PDB entry 4QZX | X-ray diffraction, 2.60 A resolution | chains O and P of the 28 polymer chains in the assembly

Chain O:
Name: Proteasome subunit alpha type-2
Organism: Saccharomyces cerevisiae
Notes: EC 3.4.25.1; engineered mutation(s): C63F
Reference sequence: P23639 (PSA2_YEAST); numbering as in UniProt (aligned over 1-250)
Chain sequence (250 residues; each row starts with the number of its first residue):
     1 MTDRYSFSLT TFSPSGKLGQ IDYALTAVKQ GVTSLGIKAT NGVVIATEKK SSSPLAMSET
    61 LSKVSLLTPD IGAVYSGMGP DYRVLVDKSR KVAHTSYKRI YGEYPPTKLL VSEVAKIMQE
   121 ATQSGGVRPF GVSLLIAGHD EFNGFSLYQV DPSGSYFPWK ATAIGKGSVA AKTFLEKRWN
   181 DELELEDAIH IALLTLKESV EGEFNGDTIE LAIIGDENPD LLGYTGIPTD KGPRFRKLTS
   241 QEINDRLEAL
Swiss-Prot annotation at these positions:
  - cross-link: K108 (Glycyl lysine isopeptide (Lys-Gly) (interchain with G-Cter in ubiquitin))

Chain P:
Name: Proteasome subunit alpha type-3
Organism: Saccharomyces cerevisiae
Notes: EC 3.4.25.1
Reference sequence: P23638 (PSA3_YEAST); residues 0-257 here correspond to UniProt positions 1-258 (UniProt number = residue number + 1)
Chain sequence (258 residues; each row starts with the number of its first residue; numbering starts at 0):
     0 MGSRRYDSRT TIFSPEGRLY QVEYALESIS HAGTAIGIMA SDGIVLAAER KVTSTLLEQD
    60 TSTEKLYKLN DKIAVAVAGL TADAEILINT ARIHAQNYLK TYNEDIPVEI LVRRLSDIKQ
   120 GYTQHGGLRP FGVSFIYAGY DDRYGYQLYT SNPSGNYTGW KAISVGANTS AAQTLLQMDY
   180 KDDMKVDDAI ELALKTLSKT TDSSALTYDR LEFATIRKGA NDGEVYQKIF KPQEIKDILV
   240 KTGITKKDED EEADEDMK
Not modelled in the structure: 0, 245-257
Swiss-Prot annotation at these positions:
  - cross-link (Glycyl lysine isopeptide (Lys-Gly)): K99 (interchain with G-Cter in ubiquitin), K198 (interchain with G-Cter in ubiquitin), K230 (interchain with G-Cter in ubiquitin)

Interface between chain O and chain P:
Residue-residue contacts - 57 pairs, chain O then chain P:
  R4(O) - S2(P)
  Y5(O) - S2(P)
  Y5(O) - Y5(P)
  S6(O) - G125(P)
  S6(O) - L127(P)
  F7(O) - S2(P)
  F7(O) - Y5(P)
  F7(O) - D6(P)
  F7(O) - G126(P)
  S8(O) - G126(P)  hydrogen bond (backbone-backbone)
  S8(O) - L127(P)
  S8(O) - R128(P)  hydrogen bond (side chain-backbone)
  T10(O) - R128(P)
  T11(O) - S7(P)
  T11(O) - T9(P)
  T11(O) - Q20(P)
  F12(O) - Q20(P)
  F12(O) - Y23(P)
  F12(O) - A24(P)  hydrophobic
  F12(O) - R128(P)
  F12(O) - P129(P)
  F12(O) - G131(P)
  S13(O) - Y23(P)
  P14(O) - Y23(P)  hydrophobic
  P14(O) - E26(P)
  S15(O) - E26(P)
  G16(O) - Y23(P)
  G16(O) - S27(P)  hydrogen bond (backbone-side chain)
  K38(O) - E57(P)  salt bridge
  S112(O) - E84(P)
  K116(O) - I85(P)
  Q119(O) - A81(P)
  Q119(O) - D82(P)  hydrogen bond
  Q119(O) - I85(P)
  Q119(O) - R128(P)
  T122(O) - R128(P)  hydrogen bond (backbone-side chain)
  Q123(O) - Y121(P)
  Q123(O) - L127(P)
  Q123(O) - R128(P)  hydrogen bond (side chain-backbone)
  Q123(O) - F130(P)
  G125(O) - L127(P)
  S153(O) - A81(P)
  G154(O) - A81(P)
  S155(O) - A81(P)
  Y156(O) - E84(P)  hydrogen bond
  P158(O) - L56(P)
  P158(O) - E57(P)  hydrogen bond (backbone-backbone)
  P158(O) - T60(P)
  P158(O) - S61(P)
  W159(O) - S53(P)
  W159(O) - L55(P)
  W159(O) - L56(P)
  K160(O) - T54(P)
  K160(O) - L55(P)  hydrogen bond (backbone-backbone)
  K160(O) - E57(P)
  A161(O) - L55(P)
  E176(O) - T54(P)
Interface residues without a listed pair, chain O (34 interface residues in all): L18, S124, Y148, F157, L175, W179
Interface residues without a listed pair, chain P (32 interface residues in all): H30, L79, T80

In short:
34 residues of chain O and 32 residues of chain P are in contact, with 9 hydrogen bonds and 1 salt bridge.
Polar pairs include K38(O)-E57(P), S8(O)-R128(P) and G16(O)-S27(P).
Here chain O is Proteasome subunit alpha type-2 and chain P is Proteasome subunit alpha type-3, both from
Saccharomyces cerevisiae. Entry 4QZX (yCP beta5-C63F mutant in complex with the epoxyketone inhibitor ONX
0914) was determined by X-ray diffraction together with 4QUX, 4QUY, 4QV0, 4QV1, 4QV3, 4QV4 and 42 further
entries from the same study.
